Entry 5O8Q (X-ray diffraction, 2.22 A resolution); this record covers chains D and E of the 4 polymer chains in the assembly.

Chain D (and E):
Name: Alcohol dehydrogenase
Source organism: Rhodococcus sp. M8
Notes: chain E of this document is another copy of the same molecule, construct and numbering; everything in this record applies to it too
UniProtKB: A0A1Q8I6M1 (A0A1Q8I6M1_9NOCA); residues 1-345 here = UniProt positions 1-345
Chain sequence (352 residues; numbered 1 to 352; the number before each row is that of its first residue):
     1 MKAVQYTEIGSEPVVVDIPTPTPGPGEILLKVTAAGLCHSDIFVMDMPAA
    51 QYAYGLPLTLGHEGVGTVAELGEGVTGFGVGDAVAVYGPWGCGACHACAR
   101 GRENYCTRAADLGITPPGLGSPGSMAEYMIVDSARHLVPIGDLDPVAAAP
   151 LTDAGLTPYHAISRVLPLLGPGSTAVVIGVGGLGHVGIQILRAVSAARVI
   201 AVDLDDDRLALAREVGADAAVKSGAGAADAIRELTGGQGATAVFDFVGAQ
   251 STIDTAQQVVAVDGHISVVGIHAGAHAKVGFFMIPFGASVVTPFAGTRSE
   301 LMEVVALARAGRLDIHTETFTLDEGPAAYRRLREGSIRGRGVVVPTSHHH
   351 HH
Disordered / not traced: 346-352
Construct notes: engineered mutation Phe294 (Tyr in A0A1Q8I6M1), Ala295 (Trp in A0A1Q8I6M1); expression tag (346-352)
Ion coordination: Zn2+ site 1: Cys38, Asp153; Zn2+ site 2: Cys92, Cys95, Cys98, Cys106
Small-molecule neighbours: NAD (nicotinamide-adenine-dinucleotide): Cys38, His39, Asp153, Thr157, Ile178, Gly179, Val180, Gly181, Gly182, Leu183, Gly184, Val202, Asp203, Leu204, Arg208, Ser223, Phe246, Val247, Ser251, Thr252, Val269, Gly270, Ile271, Pro293, Phe294, Ala295, Leu332, Gly339, Arg340
What the authors report for this chain:
  - mutagenesis - W295A: decreased catalytic activity
  - mutagenesis - Y294F: unchanged catalytic activity
  - mutagenesis - Y54W: increased catalytic activity

How chain D and chain E interact:
Contacting residue pairs (23; chain D residue first):
  Pro25(D) with Gly74(E)
  Gly74(D) with Pro25(E)
  Gly93(D) with Arg298(E), hydrogen bond (backbone-side chain)
  Ala94(D) with Met302(E)
  His96(D) with Ser299(E); Met302(E); Glu303(E), salt bridge
  Ala99(D) with Arg100(E); Gly101(E), hydrogen bond (backbone-backbone); Arg298(E); Met302(E), hydrophobic
  Arg100(D) with Ala99(E); Arg100(E); Ser299(E)
  Gly101(D) with Ala99(E), hydrogen bond (backbone-backbone)
  Arg298(D) with Gly93(E), hydrogen bond (side chain-backbone); Ala99(E)
  Ser299(D) with His96(E); Arg100(E)
  Met302(D) with Ala94(E); His96(E); Ala99(E), hydrophobic
  Glu303(D) with His96(E), salt bridge
Also at the interface, not in a pair above, chain D (14 interface residues in all): Glu73, Cys95
Also at the interface, not in a pair above, chain E (14 interface residues in all): Glu73, Cys95

Summary:
Chain D and chain E each contribute 14 residues to their interface; the contacts include 4 hydrogen bonds and
2 salt bridges. Among the polar pairs are His96(D)-Glu303(E), Gly93(D)-Arg298(E) and Ala99(D)-Gly101(E). Bound
to chain D: NAD. From the paper: W295A of chain D reduces catalytic activity; Y54W of chain D increases
catalytic activity.
Chain D and chain E are both Alcohol dehydrogenase (Rhodococcus sp. M8); the structure, Crystal structure of
R. ruber ADH-A, mutant Y294F, W295A, was determined by X-ray diffraction (same publication as 5O8H, 5O9D and
5O9F).
